PDB entry 5KUA | electron microscopy, 6.00 A resolution (low resolution: residue-level contacts below are approximate; hydrogen-bond / salt-bridge calls are withheld) | chains A and B of the 26 polymer chains in the assembly

== Chain A (and B) ==
Molecule: pilin
From: Neisseria meningitidis
Notes: chain B of this document is another copy of the same molecule, construct and numbering; everything in this record applies to it too
Sequence (161 residues; each row starts with the number of its first residue):
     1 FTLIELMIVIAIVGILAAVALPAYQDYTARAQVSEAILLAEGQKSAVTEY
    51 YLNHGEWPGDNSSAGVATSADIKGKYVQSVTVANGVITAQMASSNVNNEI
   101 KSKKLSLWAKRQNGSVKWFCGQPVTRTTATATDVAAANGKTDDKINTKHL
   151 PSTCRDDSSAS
Cystine bridges: C120-C154
From the paper describing this entry:
  - post-translational modification sites: S63, S69 (citing earlier work)
  - contacts within the chain: F1-E5, T2-E5 (hydrogen bond)
  - conformationally variable residues (loop rearrangement, order/disorder transition): I15 to A23, K73 to Q78, Q112 to S115

== How chain A and chain B interact ==
Contacting residue pairs (14; chain A residue first):
  F1(A) - E5(B)
  T2(A) - E5(B)
  T2(A) - V9(B)
  A70(A) - N113(B)
  D71(A) - N113(B)
  I72(A) - N113(B)
  I72(A) - G114(B)
  K73(A) - Q112(B)
  K73(A) - N113(B)
  K73(A) - G114(B)
  G74(A) - Q112(B)
  G74(A) - K117(B)
  K75(A) - K117(B)
  K75(A) - F119(B)
Other interface residues (no listed pair), chain A (9 interface residues in all): L6
Other interface residues (no listed pair), chain B (8 interface residues in all): I12
The authors on this interface:
  - specific contacts: T2(A)-E5(B) (hydrogen bond)
  - interface residues, chain A: F1(A)

== Overview ==
9 residues of chain A and 8 residues of chain B are in contact. The paper describes a hydrogen bond between
T2(A) and E5(B). The paper reports the interface residue F1(A); modification sites S63(A) and S69(A).
Both chains are pilin (Neisseria meningitidis). Entry 5KUA (Cryo-EM reconstruction of Neisseria meningitidis
Type IV pilus) was determined by electron microscopy together with 5JW8 from the same study.
